9IVX - chains A and I of the 9 polymer chains in the assembly; structure by electron microscopy, 3.23 A resolution.

Chain A:
Name: Hexon protein
From: Human adenovirus B3
UniProtKB: Q2Y0H4 (Q2Y0H4_ADE03); residue numbers follow UniProt; this construct covers 1-944
Amino-acid sequence (977 residues; each row starts with the number of its first residue; numbers below 1 keep their minus sign (Met-32 is residue -32)):
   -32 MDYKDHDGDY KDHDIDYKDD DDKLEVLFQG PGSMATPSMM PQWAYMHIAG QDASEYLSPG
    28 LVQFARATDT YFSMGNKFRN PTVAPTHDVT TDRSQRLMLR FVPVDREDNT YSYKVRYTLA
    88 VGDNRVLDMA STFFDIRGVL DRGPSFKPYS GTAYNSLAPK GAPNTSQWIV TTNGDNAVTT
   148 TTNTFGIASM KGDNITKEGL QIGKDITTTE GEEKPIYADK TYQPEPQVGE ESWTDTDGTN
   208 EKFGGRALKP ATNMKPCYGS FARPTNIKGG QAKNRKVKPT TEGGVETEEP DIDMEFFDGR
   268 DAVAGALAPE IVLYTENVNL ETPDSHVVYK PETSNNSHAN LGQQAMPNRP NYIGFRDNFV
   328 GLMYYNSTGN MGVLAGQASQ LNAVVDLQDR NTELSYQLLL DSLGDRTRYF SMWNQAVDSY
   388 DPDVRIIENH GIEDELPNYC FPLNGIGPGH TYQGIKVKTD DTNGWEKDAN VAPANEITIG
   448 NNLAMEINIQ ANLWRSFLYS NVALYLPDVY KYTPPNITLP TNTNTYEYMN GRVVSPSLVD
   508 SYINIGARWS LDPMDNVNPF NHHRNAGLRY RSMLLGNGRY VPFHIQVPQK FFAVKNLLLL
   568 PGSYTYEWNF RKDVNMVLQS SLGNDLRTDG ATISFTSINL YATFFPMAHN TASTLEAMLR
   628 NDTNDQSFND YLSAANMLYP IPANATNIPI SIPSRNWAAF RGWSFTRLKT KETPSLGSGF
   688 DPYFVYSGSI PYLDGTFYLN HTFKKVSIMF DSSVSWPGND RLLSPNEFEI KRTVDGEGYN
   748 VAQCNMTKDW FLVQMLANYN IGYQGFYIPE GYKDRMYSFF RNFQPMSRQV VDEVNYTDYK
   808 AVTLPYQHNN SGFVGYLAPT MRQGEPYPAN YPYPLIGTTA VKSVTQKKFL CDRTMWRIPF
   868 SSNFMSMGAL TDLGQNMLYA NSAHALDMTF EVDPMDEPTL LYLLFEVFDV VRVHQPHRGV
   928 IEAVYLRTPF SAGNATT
Not modelled in the structure: -32 to 47, 173-179, 628-640, 724-730, 740-753, 766-781, 868-891, 915-944
Sequence notes: initiating methionine (-32); expression tag (-31 to 0)
Reported in the primary citation:
  - conformationally variable residues (loop rearrangement, order/disorder transition): Pro48 to Arg60, Pro724 to Leu730, Thr740 to Met753, Tyr766 to Asp781, Ser868 to His891, Val914 to Ala939

Chain I:
Name: Shutoff protein
From: Human adenovirus 2
UniProtKB: P24932 (SHUT_ADE02); residues 1-805 here = UniProt positions 1-805
Amino-acid sequence (849 residues; row label = number of the first residue in the row):
     1 MESVEKEDSL TAPFEFATTA STDAANAPTT FPVEAPPLEE EEVIIEQDPG FVSEDDEDRS
    61 VPTEDKKQDQ DDAEANEEQV GRGDQRHGDY LDVGDDVLLK HLQRQCAIIC DALQERSDVP
   121 LAIADVSLAY ERHLFSPRVP PKRQENGTCE PNPRLNFYPV FAVPEVLATY HIFFQNCKIP
   181 LSCRANRSRA DKQLALRQGA VIPDIASLDE VPKIFEGLGR DEKRAANALQ QENSENESHC
   241 GVLVELEGDN ARLAVLKRSI EVTHFAYPAL NLPPKVMSTV MSELIVRRAR PLERDANLQE
   301 QTEEGLPAVG DEQLARWLET REPADLEERR KLMMAAVLVT VELECMQRFF ADPEMQRKLE
   361 ETLHYTFRQG YVRQACKISN VELCNLVSYL GILHENRLGQ NVLHSTLKGE ARRDYVRDCV
   421 YLFLCYTWQT AMGVWQQCLE ERNLKELQKL LKQNLKDLWT AFNERSVAAH LADIIFPERL
   481 LKTLQQGLPD FTSQSMLQNF RNFILERSGI LPATCCALPS DFVPIKYREC PPPLWGHCYL
   541 LQLANYLAYH SDIMEDVSGD GLLECHCRCN LCTPHRSLVC NSQLLSESQI IGTFELQGPS
   601 PDEKSAAPGL KLTPGLWTSA YLRKFVPEDY HAHEIRFYED QSRPPNAELT ACVITQGHIL
   661 GQLQAINKAR QEFLLRKGRG VYLDPQSGEE LNPIPPPPQP YQQPRALASQ DGTQKEAAAA
   721 AAATHGRGGI LGQSGRGGFG RGGGDDGRLG QPRRSFRGRR GVRRNTVTLG RIPLAGAPEI
   781 GNRSQHRYNL RSSGAAGTAC SPTQPGSLEV LFQGPRSMGW SHPQFEKGGG ARGGSGGGSW
   841 SHPQFEKGF
Not modelled in the structure: 1-160, 228-241, 555-849
Sequence notes: expression tag (806-849)
Curated features (UniProtKB/Swiss-Prot):
  - modified residue (Phosphotyrosine): Tyr365, Tyr682
  - mutagenesis: Tyr365 (Y365F: Almost complete inhibition of ribosome shunting; when associated with F-682), Tyr682 (Y682F: Almost complete inhibition of ribosome shunting; when associated with F-365)
Reported in the primary citation:
  - mutagenesis - Q498A/N499A: decreased expression

Chain A / chain I interface:
Contacting residue pairs - 8 pairs, chain A then chain I:
  Thr49(A) - Asn250(I)
  Thr49(A) - Ala251(I)
  Val50(A) - Ala251(I)
  Pro52(A) - Ala251(I)
  Pro52(A) - Val255(I)  hydrophobic
  Thr53(A) - Arg258(I)
  His54(A) - Arg258(I)
  Arg67(A) - Asn227(I)
Also at the interface, not in a pair above, chain A (10 interface residues in all): Ala51, Thr57, Leu66, Phe68
Also at the interface, not in a pair above, chain I (9 interface residues in all): Arg224, Ala225, Ala226, Ala254
From the paper, about this interface:
  - interface residues, chain A: Val50(A), Ala51(A), Pro52(A)

In short:
Chain A and chain I form an interface of 10 and 9 residues respectively. Curated annotation (UniProt) lists 2
mutagenesis sites on chain I. From the paper: Q498A/N499A of chain I reduce expression; interface residues
Val50(A), Ala51(A) and Pro52(A).
Here chain A is Hexon protein (Human adenovirus B3) and chain I is Shutoff protein (Human adenovirus 2). Entry
9IVX (CryoEM structure of Adenovirus serotype 3 premature hexon in complex with Adenovirus serotype 2 100K)
was determined by electron microscopy, deposited together with 9IVW and 9IW0.
